3Q8X - chains A and C of the 4 polymer chains in the assembly; structure by X-ray diffraction, 2.70 A resolution.

Chain A (and C):
Protein: Antidote of epsilon-zeta postsegregational killing system
From: Streptococcus pyogenes
Notes: chain C of this document is another copy of the same molecule, construct and numbering; everything in this record applies to it too
UniProtKB: Q6UZC8 (Q6UZC8_STRPY); residue numbers follow UniProt; this construct covers 1-90
Amino-acid sequence (90 residues; row label = number of the first residue in the row):
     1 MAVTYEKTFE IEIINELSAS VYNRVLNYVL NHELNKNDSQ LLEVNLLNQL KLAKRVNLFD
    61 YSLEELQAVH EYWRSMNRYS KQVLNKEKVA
Unresolved in the structure: 1-2, 88-90 (chain C: 1, 87-90)

Interface between chain A and chain C:
Contacting residue pairs (39):
  S39(A) - V56(C)
  Q40(A) - V56(C)
  Q40(A) - N57(C)  hydrogen bond (side chain-backbone)
  Q40(A) - D60(C)
  Q40(A) - Y61(C)  hydrogen bond (backbone-side chain)
  L42(A) - Y61(C)
  L42(A) - V69(C)  hydrophobic
  N45(A) - L52(C)  hydrogen bond (side chain-backbone)
  N45(A) - A53(C)
  N48(A) - L52(C)
  Q49(A) - Q49(C)
  Q49(A) - L52(C)
  Q49(A) - A53(C)
  Q49(A) - Y72(C)  hydrogen bond
  L52(A) - N45(C)  hydrogen bond (backbone-side chain)
  L52(A) - N48(C)
  L52(A) - Q49(C)
  A53(A) - N45(C)
  V56(A) - S39(C)
  V56(A) - Q40(C)
  V56(A) - N45(C)
  N57(A) - Q40(C)  hydrogen bond (backbone-side chain)
  D60(A) - Q40(C)
  Y61(A) - Q40(C)  hydrogen bond (side chain-backbone)
  Y61(A) - L41(C)
  Y61(A) - L42(C)  hydrogen bond (side chain-backbone)
  E65(A) - L42(C)
  A68(A) - L42(C)  hydrophobic
  A68(A) - Y79(C)  hydrogen bond (backbone-side chain)
  A68(A) - V83(C)  hydrophobic
  V69(A) - L42(C)  hydrophobic
  E71(A) - Q82(C)
  Y72(A) - Q49(C)  hydrogen bond
  Y72(A) - Y79(C)
  S75(A) - S75(C)  hydrogen bond
  Y79(A) - A68(C)
  Y79(A) - Y72(C)
  Q82(A) - E71(C)
  V83(A) - A68(C)  hydrophobic
Interface residues without a listed pair, chain A (24 interface residues in all): L41, E64, M76
Interface residues without a listed pair, chain C (24 interface residues in all): E65, M76, K86

Summary:
The chain A/chain C interface involves 24 residues from each chain, with 11 hydrogen bonds. Among the polar
pairs are Q40(A)-N57(C), Q40(A)-Y61(C) and N45(A)-L52(C).
Both chains are Antidote of epsilon-zeta postsegregational killing system (Streptococcus pyogenes). Entry 3Q8X
(Structure of a toxin-antitoxin system bound to its substrate) was determined by X-ray diffraction.
